PDB entry 8SFI | electron microscopy, 3.50 A resolution | chains A and D of the 4 polymer chains in the assembly

[Chain A]
Name: CRISPR-associated endonuclease Cas12a
Organism: Acidaminococcus sp. BV3L6
Notes: EC 3.1.21.1, 4.6.1.22
UniProt: U2UMQ6 (CS12A_ACISB); residues 1-1307 here = UniProt positions 1-1307
Chain sequence (1311 residues; each row starts with the number of its first residue; numbers below 1 keep their minus sign (Gly-3 is residue -3)):
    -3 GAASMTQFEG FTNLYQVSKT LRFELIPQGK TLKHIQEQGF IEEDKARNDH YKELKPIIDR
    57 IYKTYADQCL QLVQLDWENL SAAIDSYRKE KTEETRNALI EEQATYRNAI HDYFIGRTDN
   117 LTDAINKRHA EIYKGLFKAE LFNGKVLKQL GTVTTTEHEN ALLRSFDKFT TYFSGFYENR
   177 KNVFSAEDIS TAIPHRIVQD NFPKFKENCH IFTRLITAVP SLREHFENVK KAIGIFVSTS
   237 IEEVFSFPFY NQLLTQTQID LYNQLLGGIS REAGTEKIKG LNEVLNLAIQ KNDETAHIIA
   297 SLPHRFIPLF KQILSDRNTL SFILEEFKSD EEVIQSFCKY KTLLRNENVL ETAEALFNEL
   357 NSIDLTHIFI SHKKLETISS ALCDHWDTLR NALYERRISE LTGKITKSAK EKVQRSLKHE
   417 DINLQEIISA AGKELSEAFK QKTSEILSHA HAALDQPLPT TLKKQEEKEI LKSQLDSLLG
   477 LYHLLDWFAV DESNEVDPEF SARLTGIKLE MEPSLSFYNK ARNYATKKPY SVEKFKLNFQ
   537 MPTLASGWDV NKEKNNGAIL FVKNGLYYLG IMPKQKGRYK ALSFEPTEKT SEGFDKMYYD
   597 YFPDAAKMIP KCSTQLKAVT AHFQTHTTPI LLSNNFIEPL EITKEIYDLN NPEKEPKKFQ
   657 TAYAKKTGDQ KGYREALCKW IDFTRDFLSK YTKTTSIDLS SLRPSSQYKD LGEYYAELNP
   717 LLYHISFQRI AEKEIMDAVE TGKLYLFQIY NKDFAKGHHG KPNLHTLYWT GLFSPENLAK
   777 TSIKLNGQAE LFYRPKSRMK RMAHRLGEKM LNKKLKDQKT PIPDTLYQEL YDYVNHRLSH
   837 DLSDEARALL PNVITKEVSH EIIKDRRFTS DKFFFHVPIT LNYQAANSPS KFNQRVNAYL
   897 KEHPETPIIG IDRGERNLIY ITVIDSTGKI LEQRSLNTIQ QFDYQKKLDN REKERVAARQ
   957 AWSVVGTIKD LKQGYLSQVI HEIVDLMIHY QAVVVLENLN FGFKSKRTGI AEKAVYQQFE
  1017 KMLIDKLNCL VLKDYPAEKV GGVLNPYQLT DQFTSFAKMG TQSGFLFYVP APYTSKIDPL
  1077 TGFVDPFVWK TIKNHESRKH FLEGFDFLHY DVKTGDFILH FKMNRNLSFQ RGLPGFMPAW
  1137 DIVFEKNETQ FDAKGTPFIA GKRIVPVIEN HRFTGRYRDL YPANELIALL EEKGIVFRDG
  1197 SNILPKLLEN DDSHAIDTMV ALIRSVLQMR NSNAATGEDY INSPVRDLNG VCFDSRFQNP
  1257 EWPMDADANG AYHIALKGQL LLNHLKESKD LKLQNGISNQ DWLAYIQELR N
Not modelled in the structure: -3 to 0, 267-273, 314-325, 795-855
Differences from the reference sequence: expression tag (-3 to 0)
Swiss-Prot annotation at these positions:
  - DNA-binding region: Pro599 to Lys607 (PAM-binding on target DNA), Lys780 to Gly783 (Target DNA), Arg951 to Lys968 (Target DNA), Ser1051 to Ala1053 (Target DNA)
  - region: Met1 to Gly35 (WED-I (OBD-I)), Gln941 to Ala957 (Bridge helix)
  - active site: His800 (For pre-crRNA processing), Lys809 (For pre-crRNA processing), Lys860 (For pre-crRNA processing), Asp908 (For DNase activity of RuvC domain), Glu993 (For DNase activity of RuvC domain), Arg1226 (For DNase activity of nuclease domain), Asp1263 (For DNase activity of RuvC domain)
  - binding site (crRNA): Tyr47 to Lys51, Asn175, Arg176, Lys307 to Leu310, Lys752 to His761, Met806 to Asn808
  - site: Arg18 (Binds crRNA), Thr167 (Binds PAM on target DNA), Arg192 (Binds crRNA), Trp382 (Binds crRNA-target DNA heteroduplex), Lys548 (Binds PAM on target DNA), Lys607 (Binds sequence-specific recognition of both target and non-target strand bases in PAM), His872 (Binds crRNA), Gln1014 (Binds target DNA)
  - mutagenesis: Thr167 (T167A: Wild-type to slightly improved guided indel formation), Arg176 (R176A: Decreased guided indel formation), Arg192 (R192A: Decreased guided indel formation), Trp382 (W382A: Nearly complete loss of guided indel formation), Lys548 (K548A: Decreased guided indel formation), Met604 (M604A: Decreased guided indel formation), Lys607 (K607A: Nearly complete loss of guided indel formation, probable loss of PAM recognition), Lys780 (K780A: Nearly complete loss of guided indel formation), Gly783 (G783P: Complete loss of guided indel formation), Asp908 (D908A: No longer provides resistance to plasmids or phage in E.coli; D908P: Complete loss of guided indel formation; neither DNA strand is cleaved in vitro), Arg951 (R951A: Nearly complete loss of guided indel formation), Arg955 (R955A: Partial loss of guided indel formation), 6 further mutagenesis entries in UniProt
What the authors report for this chain:
  - conformationally variable residues: Trp958
  - mutagenesis - F999A, R1003A: unchanged catalytic activity on 20-bp target
  - mutagenesis - F999A, R1003A (14-fold): decreased catalytic activity on 16-bp target
  - mutagenesis - R1003A: unchanged catalytic activity (TS cleavage of the 20-bp target)
  - mutagenesis - R1003A (7-fold): decreased catalytic activity (TS cleavage of the 16-bp target)

[Chain D]
Molecule: 56-nt DNA strand
Sequence (56 nucleotides; each row starts with the number of its first residue; numbers below 1 keep their minus sign (DC-3 is residue -3)):
    -3 CGCTCTTCCG ATCTTTTAGT GATAAGACCT TACGGTACTG GAGTAGCTAC TGTGCT
Not modelled in the structure: -3 to 0, 21-52

[Chain A / chain D interface]
Residue-residue contacts - 39 pairs, chain A then chain D:
  Arg92(A) - DA20(D)  hydrogen bond to the base
  Lys134(A) - DT12(D)  phosphate contact
  Lys134(A) - DT13(D)  salt bridge to the phosphate
  Ala135(A) - DT12(D)  hydrogen bond to the phosphate
  Lys164(A) - DT10(D)  sugar contact
  Lys164(A) - DT11(D)  phosphate contact
  Phe165(A) - DT11(D)  hydrogen bond to the phosphate
  Thr166(A) - DT11(D)  hydrogen bond to the phosphate
  Thr167(A) - DT11(D)  hydrogen bond to the phosphate
  Thr167(A) - DT12(D)  base contact
  Pro538(A) - DT10(D)  phosphate contact
  Lys550(A) - DC9(D)  salt bridge to the phosphate
  Asn551(A) - DT10(D)  base contact
  Lys570(A) - DT10(D)  salt bridge to the phosphate
  Arg574(A) - DC9(D)  phosphate contact
  Tyr575(A) - DC9(D)  hydrogen bond to the phosphate
  Tyr575(A) - DT10(D)  hydrogen bond to the phosphate
  Asp600(A) - DT16(D)  base contact
  Ala602(A) - DG15(D)  sugar contact
  Ala602(A) - DT16(D)  base contact
  Lys603(A) - DA14(D)  sugar contact
  Lys603(A) - DG15(D)  sugar contact
  Pro606(A) - DA14(D)  phosphate contact
  Pro606(A) - DG15(D)  sugar contact
  Lys607(A) - DT13(D)  hydrogen bond to the base
  Lys607(A) - DA14(D)  base contact
  Gln611(A) - DA14(D)  sugar contact
  Asn646(A) - DG15(D)  phosphate contact
  Lys653(A) - DT16(D)  salt bridge to the phosphate
  Gln656(A) - DT16(D)  phosphate contact
  Gln656(A) - DG17(D)  hydrogen bond to the phosphate
  Thr657(A) - DG17(D)  phosphate contact
  Thr657(A) - DA18(D)  hydrogen bond to the phosphate
  Asp706(A) - DG17(D)  phosphate contact
  Asp706(A) - DA18(D)  phosphate contact
  Leu707(A) - DT16(D)  sugar contact
  Gly708(A) - DG17(D)  sugar contact
  Tyr711(A) - DT16(D)  sugar contact
  Asn883(A) - DG17(D)  base contact
Other interface residues (no listed pair), chain A (29 interface residues in all): Tyr173

[In short]
29 residues of chain A face 11 of chain D across their interface, with 10 hydrogen bonds and 4 salt bridges.
Polar contacts include Arg92(A)-DA20(D), Lys607(A)-DT13(D) and Ala135(A)-DT12(D). From the paper: F999A and
R1003A of chain A reduce catalytic activity on 16-bp target; conformational variability at Trp958(A).
Here chain A is CRISPR-associated endonuclease Cas12a (Acidaminococcus sp. BV3L6) and chain D is a 56-nt DNA
strand. Entry 8SFI (WT CRISPR-Cas12a with a 8bp R-loop) was determined by electron microscopy together with
8SFH, 8SFJ, 8SFL, 8SFN, 8SFO, 8SFP, 8SFQ and 8SFR from the same study.
